9AW6 - chains E and F of the 28 polymer chains in the assembly; structure by X-ray diffraction, 3.44 A resolution.

# Chain E
Protein: Proteasome subunit alpha type-6
From: Saccharomyces cerevisiae
Reference sequence: P40302 (PSA6_YEAST); residues 0-233 here correspond to UniProt positions 1-234 (UniProt number = residue number + 1)
Sequence (234 residues; numbered 0 to 233; the number before each row is that of its first residue; numbering starts at 0):
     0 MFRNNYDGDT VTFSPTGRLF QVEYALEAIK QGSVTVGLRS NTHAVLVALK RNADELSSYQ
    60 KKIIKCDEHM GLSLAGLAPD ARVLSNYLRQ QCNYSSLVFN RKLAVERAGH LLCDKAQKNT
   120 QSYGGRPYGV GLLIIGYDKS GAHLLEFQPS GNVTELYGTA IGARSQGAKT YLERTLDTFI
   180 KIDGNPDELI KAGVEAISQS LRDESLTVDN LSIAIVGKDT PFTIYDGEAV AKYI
Unresolved in the structure: 0-1
Curated features (UniProtKB/Swiss-Prot):
  - modified residue: Ser13 (Phosphoserine)
  - cross-link: Lys190 (Glycyl lysine isopeptide (Lys-Gly) (interchain with G-Cter in ubiquitin))

# Chain F
Protein: Probable proteasome subunit alpha type-7
From: Saccharomyces cerevisiae
Reference sequence: P21242 (PSA7_YEAST); residues -2 to 284 here correspond to UniProt positions 2-288 (UniProt number = residue number + 4)
Sequence (287 residues; row label = number of the first residue in the row; numbers below 1 keep their minus sign (Thr-2 is residue -2)):
    -2 TSIGTGYDLS NSVFSPDGRN FQVEYAVKAV ENGTTSIGIK CNDGVVFAVE KLITSKLLVP
    58 QKNVKIQVVD RHIGCVYSGL IPDGRHLVNR GREEAASFKK LYKTPIPIPA FADRLGQYVQ
   118 AHTLYNSVRP FGVSTIFGGV DKNGAHLYML EPSGSYWGYK GAATGKGRQS AKAELEKLVD
   178 HHPEGLSARE AVKQAAKIIY LAHEDNKEKD FELEISWCSL SETNGLHKFV KGDLLQEAID
   238 FAQKEINGDD DEDEDDSDNV MSSDDENAPV ATNANATTDQ EGDIHLE
Unresolved in the structure: -2 to 0, 245-284
Curated features (UniProtKB/Swiss-Prot):
  - modified residue: Thr-2 (N-acetylthreonine)

# Chain E / chain F interface
Contacting residue pairs (59; chain E residue first):
  Asn4(E) - Leu6(F)
  Tyr5(E) - Asp5(F)  hydrogen bond
  Thr9(E) - Arg126(F)
  Val10(E) - Ser124(F)
  Val10(E) - Val125(F)
  Val10(E) - Arg126(F)
  Thr11(E) - Gln19(F)
  Phe12(E) - Gln19(F)  hydrogen bond (backbone-side chain)
  Phe12(E) - Tyr22(F)
  Phe12(E) - Ala23(F)  hydrophobic
  Phe12(E) - Ala26(F)  hydrophobic
  Phe12(E) - Leu77(F)  hydrophobic
  Phe12(E) - Arg126(F)
  Phe12(E) - Pro127(F)
  Ser13(E) - Tyr22(F)
  Pro14(E) - Tyr22(F)  hydrophobic
  Pro14(E) - Lys25(F)
  Gly16(E) - Tyr22(F)
  Gly16(E) - Ala26(F)
  Leu18(E) - Arg126(F)
  Arg38(E) - Val56(F)
  His109(E) - Arg82(F)
  Cys112(E) - Arg82(F)
  Asp113(E) - Arg82(F)  salt bridge
  Asp113(E) - Asn86(F)  hydrogen bond
  Gln116(E) - Pro79(F)
  Gln116(E) - Asp80(F)  hydrogen bond
  Gln116(E) - His83(F)  hydrogen bond
  Thr119(E) - Arg126(F)  hydrogen bond (backbone-side chain)
  Gln120(E) - His119(F)
  Gln120(E) - Val125(F)
  Gln120(E) - Arg126(F)  hydrogen bond (side chain-backbone)
  Gln120(E) - Phe128(F)
  Tyr122(E) - Ser124(F)  hydrogen bond (backbone-backbone)
  Ser149(E) - Pro79(F)
  Gly150(E) - Pro79(F)
  Asn151(E) - Ile78(F)
  Asn151(E) - Pro79(F)
  Thr153(E) - Asn60(F)
  Glu154(E) - Leu55(F)
  Glu154(E) - Val56(F)  hydrogen bond (backbone-backbone)
  Glu154(E) - Lys59(F)
  Glu154(E) - Asn60(F)  hydrogen bond (backbone-side chain)
  Leu155(E) - Leu54(F)
  Leu155(E) - Leu55(F)  hydrophobic
  Leu155(E) - Val56(F)
  Tyr156(E) - Leu54(F)  hydrogen bond (backbone-backbone)
  Tyr156(E) - Leu55(F)
  Tyr156(E) - Val56(F)  hydrophobic
  Tyr156(E) - Pro57(F)
  Gly157(E) - Leu54(F)
  Lys168(E) - Leu54(F)
  Leu171(E) - Leu54(F)
  Glu172(E) - Ser52(F)  hydrogen bond
  Glu172(E) - Lys53(F)
  Glu172(E) - Leu54(F)
  Leu175(E) - Lys53(F)
  Leu175(E) - Leu54(F)  hydrophobic
  Asp176(E) - Lys53(F)  salt bridge
Interface residues without a listed pair, chain E (35 interface residues in all): Thr15, Glu105, Ser121, Phe178
Interface residues without a listed pair, chain F (30 interface residues in all): Asn123, Gly129

# Overview
35 residues of chain E face 30 of chain F across their interface; the contacts include 12 hydrogen bonds and 2
salt bridges. Among the polar pairs are Asp113(E)-Arg82(F), Asp176(E)-Lys53(F) and Tyr5(E)-Asp5(F).
Here chain E is Proteasome subunit alpha type-6 and chain F is Probable proteasome subunit alpha type-7, both
from Saccharomyces cerevisiae. Entry 9AW6 (Yeast 20S proteasome soaked with MA9 fraction EF2) was determined
by X-ray diffraction (same publication as 9C97, 9C98, 9AW3, 9AW5 and 9AW7).
